7WWV - chains H and M of the 11 polymer chains in the assembly; structure by electron microscopy, 3.20 A resolution.

[Chain H]
Name: Csy3
From: Vibrio phage ICP1_2011_A
UniProt: M1Q7R8 (M1Q7R8_9CAUD); residue numbers follow UniProt; this construct covers 1-306
Sequence (327 residues; row label = number of the first residue in the row; numbers below 1 keep their minus sign (Met-20 is residue -20)):
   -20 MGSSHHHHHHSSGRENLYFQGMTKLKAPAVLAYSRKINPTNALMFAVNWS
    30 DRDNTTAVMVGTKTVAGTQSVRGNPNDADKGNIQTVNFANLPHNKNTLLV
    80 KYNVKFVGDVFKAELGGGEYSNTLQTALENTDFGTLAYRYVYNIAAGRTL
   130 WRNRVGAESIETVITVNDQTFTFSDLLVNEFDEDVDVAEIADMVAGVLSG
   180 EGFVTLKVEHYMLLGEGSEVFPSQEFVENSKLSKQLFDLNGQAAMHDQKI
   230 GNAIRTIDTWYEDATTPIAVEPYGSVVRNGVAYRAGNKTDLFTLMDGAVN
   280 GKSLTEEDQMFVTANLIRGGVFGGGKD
Not modelled in the structure: -20 to 2, 304-306
Construct notes: initiating methionine (-20); expression tag (-19 to 0)

[Chain M]
Molecule: guide-RNA
From: Vibrio phage ICP1_2011_A
Sequence (60 nucleotides; row label = number of the first residue in the row):
     1 CUUAAAGAGUCAACCCUUUGCUUAUCUUCCCUAUUUAAAUGUUAGCAGCC
    51 GCAUAGGCUG
Not modelled in the structure: 1, 41-60

[Chain H / chain M interface]
Residue-residue contacts (37):
  Ala11(H) with A5(M), base contact
  Tyr12(H) with A5(M), hydrogen bond to the sugar
  Ser13(H) with A5(M), phosphate contact; A6(M), phosphate contact
  Arg14(H) with A6(M), salt bridge to the phosphate; G7(M), salt bridge to the phosphate
  Val44(H) with A13(M), base contact
  Ala45(H) with A13(M), hydrogen bond to the sugar; C14(M), sugar contact; C15(M), phosphate contact
  Gly46(H) with A13(M), sugar contact
  Asn61(H) with A13(M), base contact
  Gln63(H) with A13(M), base contact
  Leu94(H) with A4(M), base contact; A5(M), base contact
  Trp130(H) with A8(M), base contact
  Arg131(H) with C11(M), salt bridge to the phosphate; A12(M), salt bridge to the phosphate
  Gln203(H) with G9(M), hydrogen bond to the sugar; U10(M), phosphate contact; C11(M), hydrogen bond to the phosphate
  Phe205(H) with G9(M), base contact
  His225(H) with G9(M), salt bridge to the phosphate
  Gln227(H) with G9(M), phosphate contact
  Lys228(H) with A8(M), hydrogen bond to the base; U10(M), salt bridge to the phosphate
  Asn231(H) with A8(M), hydrogen bond to the phosphate
  Arg234(H) with A8(M), salt bridge to the phosphate
  Arg257(H) with A8(M), hydrogen bond to the sugar; G9(M), phosphate contact; U10(M), salt bridge to the phosphate
  Arg297(H) with A6(M), sugar contact; G7(M), sugar contact
  Gly298(H) with A6(M), sugar contact
  Gly299(H) with A6(M), hydrogen bond to the sugar
  Val300(H) with A5(M), base contact; A6(M), base contact
Also at the interface, not in a pair above, chain H (29 interface residues in all): Thr47, Glu93, Ser202, Glu204, Glu250

[Overview]
Chain H and chain M form an interface of 29 and 12 residues respectively; the contacts include 8 hydrogen
bonds and 8 salt bridges. Polar pairs include Lys228(H)-A8(M), Tyr12(H)-A5(M) and Ala45(H)-A13(M).
Here chain H is Csy3 and chain M is guide-RNA, both from Vibrio phage ICP1_2011_A. Entry 7WWV (DNA bound-ICP1
Csy complex) was determined by electron microscopy, deposited together with 7WKO, 7WKP and 7WWU.
